1HNE - chains E and I; structure by X-ray diffraction, 1.84 A resolution.

# Chain E
Protein: Human leucocyte elastase
From: Homo sapiens
Notes: EC 3.4.21.37
Reference sequence: P08246 (ELNE_HUMAN); the construct lacks a stretch of the UniProt sequence and is renumbered around it, so the offset changes along the chain: 16-36 = UniProt 30-50; 38-62 = UniProt 51-75; 63-65 = UniProt 78-80; 66-92 = UniProt 82-108; 8 more segments
Sequence (218 residues; numbered 16 to 243 plus 9 insertion-coded residues; 19 numbers in that range are skipped by the numbering (no residue carries them; nothing is unmodelled there); the number before each row is that of its first residue; a row labelled like 62A-62B holds insertion residues (62A, then the next letters in order)):
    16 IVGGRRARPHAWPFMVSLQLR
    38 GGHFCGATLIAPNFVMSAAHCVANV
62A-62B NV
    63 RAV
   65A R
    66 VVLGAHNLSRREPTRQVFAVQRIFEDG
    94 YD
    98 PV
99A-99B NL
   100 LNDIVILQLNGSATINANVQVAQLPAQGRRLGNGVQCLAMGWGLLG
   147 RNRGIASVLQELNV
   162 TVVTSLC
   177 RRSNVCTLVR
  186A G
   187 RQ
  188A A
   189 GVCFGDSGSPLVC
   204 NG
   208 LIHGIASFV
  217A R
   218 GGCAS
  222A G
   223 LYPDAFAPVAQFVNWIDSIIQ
Sequence notes: conflict Asp91 (Asn107 in P08246)
Curated features (UniProtKB/Swiss-Prot):
  - active site (Charge relay system): His57, Asp102, Ser195
  - glycosylation (N-linked (GlcNAc...) asparagine): Asn72, Asn109, Asn159
Cystine bridges: Cys42-Cys58, Cys136-Cys201, Cys168-Cys182, Cys191-Cys220
Reported in the primary citation:
  - binding site for Methoxysuccinyl-ala-ala-pro-ala chloromethyl ketone inhibitor (chain I): His57, Ser195
  - catalytic residues: His57, Ser195

# Chain I
Protein: Methoxysuccinyl-ala-ala-pro-ala chloromethyl ketone inhibitor
Sequence (6 residues; each row starts with the number of its first residue):
     1 XAAPAX
Modified residues: MSU (succinic acid monomethyl ester) at position 1; Ala5 ((2s)-2-aminopropane-1,1-diol; ALV); 0QE (chloromethane) at position 6

# Chain E / chain I interface
Pairs across the interface (22):
  His57(E) - Pro4(I)
  His57(E) - Ala5(I)  hydrogen bond (side chain-backbone)
  His57(E) - 0QE_6(I)  covalent bond
  Cys191(E) - Ala5(I)
  Phe192(E) - Ala3(I)  hydrophobic
  Phe192(E) - Pro4(I)
  Phe192(E) - Ala5(I)
  Gly193(E) - Ala5(I)  hydrogen bond (backbone-backbone)
  Asp194(E) - Ala5(I)
  Ser195(E) - Ala5(I)  covalent bond
  Ser195(E) - 0QE_6(I)
  Ser214(E) - Pro4(I)
  Ser214(E) - Ala5(I)  hydrogen bond (backbone-backbone)
  Phe215(E) - Ala2(I)  hydrophobic
  Phe215(E) - Ala3(I)
  Phe215(E) - Pro4(I)  hydrophobic
  Val216(E) - Ala2(I)
  Val216(E) - Ala3(I)  hydrogen bond (backbone-backbone)
  Arg217A(E) - MSU_1(I)
  Arg217A(E) - Ala2(I)
  Gly218(E) - MSU_1(I)
  Tyr224(E) - MSU_1(I)
Other interface residues (no listed pair), chain E (15 interface residues in all): Cys42, Cys58, Leu99B

# In short
The interface between chain E and chain I involves 15 residues on one side and 6 on the other; the contacts
include 2 covalent bonds and 4 hydrogen bonds. Polar pairs include His57(E)-Ala5(I), Gly193(E)-Ala5(I) and
Ser214(E)-Ala5(I). The paper reports catalytic residues His57(E) and Ser195(E); a binding site for
Methoxysuccinyl-ala-ala-pro-ala chloromethyl ketone inhibitor (chain I) at His57(E) and Ser195(E).
Chain E is Human leucocyte elastase (Homo sapiens) and chain I is Methoxysuccinyl-ala-ala-pro-ala chloromethyl
ketone inhibitor; the structure, Structure of human neutrophil elastase in complex with a peptide chloromethyl
ketone inhibitor at 1.84-angstroms resolution, was determined by X-ray diffraction.
